PDB entry 6LSH | X-ray diffraction, 2.23 A resolution | chains A and B of the 3 polymer chains in the assembly

# Chain A
Protein: Genome polyprotein
Organism: Human enterovirus 71
Notes: EC 2.7.7.48
Reference sequence: E5RPG3 (E5RPG3_HE71); residues 1-462 here correspond to UniProt positions 1732-2193 (UniProt number = residue number + 1731)
Amino-acid sequence (468 residues; row label = number of the first residue in the row):
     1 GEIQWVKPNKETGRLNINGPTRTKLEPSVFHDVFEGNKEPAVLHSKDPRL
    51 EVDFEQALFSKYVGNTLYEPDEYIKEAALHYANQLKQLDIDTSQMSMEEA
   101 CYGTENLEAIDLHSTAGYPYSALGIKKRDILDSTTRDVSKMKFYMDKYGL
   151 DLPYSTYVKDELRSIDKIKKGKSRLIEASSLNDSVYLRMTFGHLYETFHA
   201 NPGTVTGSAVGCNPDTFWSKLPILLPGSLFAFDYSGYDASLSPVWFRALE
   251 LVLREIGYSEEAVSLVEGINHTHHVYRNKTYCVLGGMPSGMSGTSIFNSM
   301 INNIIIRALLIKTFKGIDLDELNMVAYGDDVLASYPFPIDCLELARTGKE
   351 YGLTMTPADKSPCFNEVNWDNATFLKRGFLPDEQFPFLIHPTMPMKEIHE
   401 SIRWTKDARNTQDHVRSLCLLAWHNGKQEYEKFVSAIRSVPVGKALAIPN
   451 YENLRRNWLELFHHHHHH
Unresolved in the structure: 464-468
Differences from the reference sequence: engineered mutation Ser114 (Thr1845 in E5RPG3), Thr115 (Ser1846 in E5RPG3), Met291 (Cys2022 in E5RPG3); expression tag (463-468)
Metal / ion sites: Zn2+: His271, His273, Cys282, Glu343
Reported in the primary citation:
  - mutagenesis - T114S/S115T (50-fold): decreased binding to NTP

# Chain B
Molecule: 34-nt RNA strand
Sequence (34 nucleotides; numbered 584 to 617; the number before each row is that of its first residue):
   584 GGAGAUGAAAGUCUCCAGGUCUCUCUCGUCGAAA
Unresolved in the structure: 584-599, 610-617

# Chain A / chain B interface
Residue-residue contacts (29):
  Pro20(A) - A600(B)  base contact
  Lys24(A) - A600(B)  base contact
  Glu108(A) - U603(B)  phosphate contact
  Ser114(A) - G601(B)  phosphate contact
  Ser114(A) - G602(B)  hydrogen bond to the phosphate
  Thr115(A) - A600(B)  phosphate contact
  Thr115(A) - G601(B)  hydrogen bond to the phosphate
  Tyr157(A) - A600(B)  sugar contact
  Lys159(A) - G601(B)  hydrogen bond to the base
  Ile176(A) - A600(B)  sugar contact
  Ile176(A) - G601(B)  sugar contact
  His199(A) - U603(B)  sugar contact
  Val210(A) - U603(B)  sugar contact
  Gly211(A) - U603(B)  hydrogen bond to the sugar
  Gly211(A) - C604(B)  sugar contact
  Cys212(A) - C604(B)  sugar contact
  Asn213(A) - C604(B)  hydrogen bond to the sugar
  Asn213(A) - U605(B)  sugar contact
  Pro214(A) - C604(B)  sugar contact
  Gly290(A) - G601(B)  sugar contact
  Met291(A) - G601(B)  sugar contact
  Ser295(A) - G601(B)  base contact
  Tyr327(A) - G602(B)  hydrogen bond to the base
  Tyr327(A) - U603(B)  hydrogen bond to the sugar
  Asp413(A) - U607(B)  sugar contact
  Arg416(A) - C606(B)  hydrogen bond to the sugar
  Arg416(A) - U607(B)  salt bridge to the phosphate
  Leu420(A) - U605(B)  sugar contact
  Leu420(A) - C606(B)  sugar contact
Interface residues without a listed pair, chain A (24 interface residues in all): Asp111, Ala178, Ser289

# In short
24 residues of chain A and 8 residues of chain B are in contact, with 8 hydrogen bonds and 1 salt bridge.
Among the polar pairs are Lys159(A)-G601(B), Tyr327(A)-G602(B) and Gly211(A)-U603(B). The Zn2+ site is built
by His271(A), His273(A), Cys282(A) and Glu343(A). From the paper: T114S/S115T of chain A reduce binding to
NTP.
Here chain A is Genome polyprotein (Human enterovirus 71) and chain B is a 34-nt RNA strand. Entry 6LSH
(Crystal structure of the enterovirus 71 polymerase elongation complex (C2S6M form)) was determined by X-ray
diffraction (same publication as 6LSE, 6LSF and 6LSG).
